Entry 8B3O (electron microscopy, 2.97 A resolution); this record covers chains KKK and ddd of the 45 polymer chains in the assembly.

# Chain KKK (and ddd)
Molecule: Capsid protein G8P
From: Enterobacteria phage f1
Notes: chain ddd of this document is another copy of the same molecule, construct and numbering; everything in this record applies to it too
Reference sequence: P69540 (CAPSD_BPF1); residues 1-50 here correspond to UniProt positions 24-73 (UniProt number = residue number + 23)
Amino-acid sequence (50 residues; row label = number of the first residue in the row):
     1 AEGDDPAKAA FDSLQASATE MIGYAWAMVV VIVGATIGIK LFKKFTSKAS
Disordered / not traced: 1-15 (chain ddd: 1-7)
Sequence notes: engineered mutation Met21 (Tyr44 in P69540)
Reported in the primary citation:
  - self-association interface (contacts with another copy of this molecule); pairs are residue here / residue on that copy: Lys44-Ser50
  - mutagenesis - Y21M: increased stability (citing earlier work)

# How chain KKK and chain ddd interact
Residue-residue contacts - 20 pairs, chain KKK then chain ddd:
  Met21(KKK) - Phe11(ddd)  hydrophobic
  Tyr24(KKK) - Lys8(ddd)
  Tyr24(KKK) - Phe11(ddd)  hydrophobic
  Ala25(KKK) - Phe11(ddd)  hydrophobic
  Ala27(KKK) - Gln15(ddd)
  Met28(KKK) - Leu14(ddd)
  Met28(KKK) - Gln15(ddd)
  Val31(KKK) - Gln15(ddd)
  Val31(KKK) - Ile22(ddd)  hydrophobic
  Ala35(KKK) - Ile22(ddd)  hydrophobic
  Gly38(KKK) - Trp26(ddd)
  Ile39(KKK) - Val29(ddd)  hydrophobic
  Phe42(KKK) - Val29(ddd)  hydrophobic
  Phe42(KKK) - Val33(ddd)  hydrophobic
  Lys43(KKK) - Val33(ddd)
  Thr46(KKK) - Ile37(ddd)
  Ser50(KKK) - Ile37(ddd)
  Ser50(KKK) - Lys40(ddd)
  Ser50(KKK) - Leu41(ddd)
  Ser50(KKK) - Lys44(ddd)
Other interface residues (no listed pair), chain KKK (14 interface residues in all): Ser47
Other interface residues (no listed pair), chain ddd (13 interface residues in all): Thr19

# Overview
14 residues of chain KKK face 13 of chain ddd across their interface. The paper reports that Y21M of chain KKK
increases stability; a self-association interface involving Lys44(KKK).
Both chains are Capsid protein G8P (Enterobacteria phage f1). Entry 8B3O (CryoEM structure of the pointy tip
(proteins pIII/pVI/pVIII) from the f1 filamentous bacteriophage) was determined by electron microscopy,
deposited together with 8B3P and 8B3Q.
